PDB entry 6VXM | electron microscopy, 3.06 A resolution | chains A and G of the 7 polymer chains in the assembly

[Chain A (and G)]
Protein: Mechanosensitive ion channel protein 1, mitochondrial
Source organism: Arabidopsis thaliana
Notes: chain G of this document is another copy of the same molecule, construct and numbering; everything in this record applies to it too
UniProt: Q8VZL4 (MSL1_ARATH); numbering as in UniProt (aligned over 80-497)
Amino-acid sequence (428 residues; each row starts with the number of its first residue):
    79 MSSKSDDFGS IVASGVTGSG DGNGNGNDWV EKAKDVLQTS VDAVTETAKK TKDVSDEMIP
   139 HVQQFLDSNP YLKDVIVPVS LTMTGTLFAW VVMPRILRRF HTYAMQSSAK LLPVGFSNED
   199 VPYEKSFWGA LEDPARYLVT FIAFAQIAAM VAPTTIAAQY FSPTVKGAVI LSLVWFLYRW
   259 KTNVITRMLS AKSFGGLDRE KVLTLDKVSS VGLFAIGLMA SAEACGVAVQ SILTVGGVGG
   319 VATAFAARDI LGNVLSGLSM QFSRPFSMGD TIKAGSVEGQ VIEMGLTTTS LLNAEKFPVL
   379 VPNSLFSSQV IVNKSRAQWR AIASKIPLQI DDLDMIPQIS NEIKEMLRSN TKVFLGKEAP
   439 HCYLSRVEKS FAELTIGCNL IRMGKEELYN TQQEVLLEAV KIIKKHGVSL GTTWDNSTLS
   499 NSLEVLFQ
Disordered / not traced: 79-202, 230-235, 270-275, 492-506
Sequence notes: initiating methionine (79); expression tag (498-506)
Small-molecule neighbours:
  - eicosane (LFA), molecule 1: Ile328, Leu364, Thr365, Thr366
  - eicosane (LFA), molecule 2: Ile328, Leu329, Val332, Leu364
  - eicosane (LFA), molecule 3: Leu333, Leu336, Leu364
  - eicosane (LFA), molecule 4: Leu333, Leu336, Ser337, Phe340, Ser341
What the authors report for this chain:
  - contacts within the chain: Ala320-Ala322

[Interface between chain A and chain G]
Contacting residue pairs (74; chain A residue first):
  Lys279(A) with Phe340(G), hydrogen bond (side chain-backbone)
  Thr282(A) with Leu336(G); Gln339(G), hydrogen bond; Phe340(G)
  Leu283(A) with Phe340(G), hydrophobic
  Gly304(A) with Lys244(G)
  Val305(A) with Ile248(G), hydrophobic
  Ala306(A) with Ile248(G), hydrophobic; Ala298(G), hydrophobic; Glu301(G)
  Val307(A) with Glu301(G)
  Gln308(A) with Glu301(G), hydrogen bond (backbone-side chain); Leu311(G)
  Ser309(A) with Met297(G); Ala298(G); Glu301(G), hydrogen bond (backbone-side chain)
  Val313(A) with Ile294(G), hydrophobic
  Ala320(A) with Ala322(G), hydrophobic
  Thr321(A) with Leu333(G)
  Phe323(A) with Phe323(G), hydrophobic
  Ala324(A) with Leu329(G), hydrophobic; Leu333(G), hydrophobic
  Ala325(A) with Leu333(G), hydrophobic
  Asp327(A) with Ser385(G)
  Ile328(A) with Ser337(G)
  Asn331(A) with Ser385(G)
  Leu370(A) with Trp397(G), hydrophobic
  Ala372(A) with Ala399(G)
  Lys374(A) with Ala395(G); Trp397(G); Ala399(G)
  Phe375(A) with Val390(G), hydrophobic; Lys392(G); Ala395(G), hydrophobic; Arg398(G)
  Pro376(A) with Ile389(G); Val390(G); Asn391(G), hydrogen bond (backbone-backbone); Arg394(G); Ala395(G)
  Val377(A) with Val388(G), hydrophobic; Ile389(G)
  Leu378(A) with Pro343(G), hydrophobic; Val388(G); Ile389(G), hydrogen bond (backbone-backbone)
  Val379(A) with Val388(G), hydrophobic
  Pro380(A) with Ser385(G); Gln387(G)
  Leu383(A) with Ser386(G); Val388(G), hydrophobic
  Pro405(A) with Val445(G); Glu446(G)
  Gln407(A) with Lys447(G), hydrogen bond
  Glu464(A) with Ala437(G)
  Tyr467(A) with His439(G); Tyr441(G), hydrophobic
  Gln471(A) with Ile414(G); Ser418(G); Tyr441(G); Leu442(G)
  Leu474(A) with Leu442(G), hydrophobic
  Leu475(A) with Leu411(G), hydrophobic; Pro415(G); Leu442(G), hydrophobic
  Val478(A) with Leu411(G), hydrophobic; Val445(G), hydrophobic
  Leu488(A) with Glu446(G); Lys447(G)
  Gly489(A) with Glu446(G); Lys447(G), hydrogen bond (backbone-backbone)
  Thr490(A) with Glu446(G); Lys447(G)
  Thr491(A) with Arg444(G); Glu446(G), hydrogen bond (backbone-side chain)
Interface residues without a listed pair, chain A (49 interface residues in all): Val286, Thr312, Val316, Gln358, Asn371, Glu373, Asn468, Lys479, Lys482
Interface residues without a listed pair, chain G (55 interface residues in all): Val247, Gly315, Gly318, Val319, Arg326, Gly330, Arg342, Asp409, Asp412, Lys422, Glu436, Cys440, Ser443, Asn457

[In short]
49 residues of chain A face 55 of chain G across their interface; the contacts include 9 hydrogen bonds. Polar
pairs include Lys279(A)-Phe340(G), Thr282(A)-Gln339(G) and Gln308(A)-Glu301(G). Bound to chain A: 4 copies of
eicosane. The paper reports contacts within the chain involving Ala320(A) and Ala322(A).
Both chains are Mechanosensitive ion channel protein 1, mitochondrial (Arabidopsis thaliana). Entry 6VXM
(Cryo-EM structure of Arabidopsis thaliana MSL1) was determined by electron microscopy (same publication as
6VXN and 6VXP).
